Entry 6B0X (electron microscopy, 3.80 A resolution); this record covers chains B and C of the 14 polymer chains in the assembly.

Chain B (and C):
Molecule: Major head protein
From: Staphylococcus phage 80alpha
Notes: chain C of this document is another copy of the same molecule, construct and numbering; everything in this record applies to it too
UniProtKB: A4ZFB3 (A4ZFB3_9CAUD); numbering as in UniProt (aligned over 1-324)
Amino-acid sequence (324 residues; row label = number of the first residue in the row):
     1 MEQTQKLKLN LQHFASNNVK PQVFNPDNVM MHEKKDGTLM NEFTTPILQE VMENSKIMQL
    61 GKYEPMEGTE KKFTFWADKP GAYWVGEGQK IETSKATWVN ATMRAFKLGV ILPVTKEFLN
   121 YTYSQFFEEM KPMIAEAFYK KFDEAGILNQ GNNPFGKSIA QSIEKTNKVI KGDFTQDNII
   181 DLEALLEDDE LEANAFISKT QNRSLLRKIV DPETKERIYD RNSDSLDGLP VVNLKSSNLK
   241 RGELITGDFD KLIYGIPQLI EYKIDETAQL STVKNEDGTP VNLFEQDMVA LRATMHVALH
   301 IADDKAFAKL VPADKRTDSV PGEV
Disordered / not traced: 1-25, 310-324
UniProt features mapped onto this chain:
  - mutagenesis: Glu2 to Phe14 (Wild-type phage titer and viability), Phe14 (F14A: Wild-type phage titer and viability, protein is mostly unprocessed), Met52 (M52Q: Defective in producing infectious virions)
From the paper describing this entry:
  - mutagenesis - M52L, Y123C: unchanged growth
  - mutagenesis - M52Q: abolished growth

Chain B / chain C interface:
Residue-residue contacts (41; chain B residue first):
  Asn100(B) with Ala82(C)
  Thr102(B) with Pro80(C); Ala82(C)
  Met103(B) with Ala77(C), hydrophobic; Asp78(C); Pro80(C)
  Arg104(B) with Ala77(C); Pro80(C); Lys90(C), hydrogen bond (backbone-side chain)
  Ala105(B) with Ala77(C), hydrophobic
  Phe106(B) with Glu92(C)
  Gly109(B) with Phe73(C)
  Val110(B) with Glu70(C); Lys72(C); Phe73(C)
  Ala137(B) with Ala77(C)
  Lys141(B) with Lys79(C)
  Asn152(B) with Trp84(C); Glu87(C), hydrogen bond
  Asn153(B) with Gly81(C)
  Lys199(B) with Glu192(C), salt bridge
  Thr200(B) with Gly228(C)
  Gln201(B) with Asp227(C)
  Ser204(B) with Glu216(C), hydrogen bond; Arg217(C), hydrogen bond (side chain-backbone); Ile218(C)
  Leu205(B) with Glu216(C)
  Arg207(B) with Asp220(C), salt bridge
  Lys208(B) with Thr214(C), hydrogen bond; Lys215(C); Glu216(C)
  Ser237(B) with Glu187(C), hydrogen bond; Glu192(C), hydrogen bond
  Arg241(B) with Gln176(C), hydrogen bond
  Gln269(B) with Lys90(C)
  Leu270(B) with Glu92(C)
  Ser271(B) with Glu92(C)
  Thr272(B) with Glu92(C)
  Asp277(B) with Glu92(C)
  Phe284(B) with Phe73(C), hydrophobic; Glu92(C)
Also at the interface, not in a pair above, chain B (28 interface residues in all): Ser236
Also at the interface, not in a pair above, chain C (28 interface residues in all): Gln89, Ile91, Thr93, Ile180

In short:
Chain B and chain C each contribute 28 residues to their interface, with 8 hydrogen bonds and 2 salt bridges.
Polar contacts include Lys199(B)-Glu192(C), Arg207(B)-Asp220(C) and Arg104(B)-Lys90(C). UniProt lists 14
mutagenesis sites on chain B. The paper reports that M52Q of chain B abolishes growth; M52L and Y123C of chain
B leave growth unchanged.
Both chains are Major head protein (Staphylococcus phage 80alpha). Entry 6B0X (Capsid protein and C-terminal
part of scaffolding protein in the Staphylococcus aureus phage 80alpha procapsid) was determined by electron
microscopy together with 6B23 from the same study.
